PDB entry 1TBH | X-ray diffraction, 2.70 A resolution | chains B and C of the 3 polymer chains in the assembly

Chain B (and C):
Molecule: Arginase 1
Source organism: Rattus norvegicus
Notes: EC 3.5.3.1; chain C of this document is another copy of the same molecule, construct and numbering; everything in this record applies to it too
UniProt: P07824 (ARGI1_RAT); numbering as in UniProt (aligned over 6-319)
Chain sequence (314 residues; numbered 6 to 319; the number before each row is that of its first residue):
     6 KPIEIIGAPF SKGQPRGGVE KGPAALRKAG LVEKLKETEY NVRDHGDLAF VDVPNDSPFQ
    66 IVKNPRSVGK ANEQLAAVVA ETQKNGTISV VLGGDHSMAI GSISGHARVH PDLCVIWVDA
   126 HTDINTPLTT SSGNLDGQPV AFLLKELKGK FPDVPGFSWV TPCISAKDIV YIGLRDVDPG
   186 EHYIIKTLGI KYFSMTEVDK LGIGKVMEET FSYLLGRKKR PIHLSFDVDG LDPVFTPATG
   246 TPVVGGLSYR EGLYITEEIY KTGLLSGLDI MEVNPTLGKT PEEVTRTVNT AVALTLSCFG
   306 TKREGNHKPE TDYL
Sequence notes: engineered mutation Asp-141 (His in P07824)
Ion coordination: Mn2+ site 1: His-101, Asp-124, Asp-128, Asp-232; Mn2+ site 2: Asp-124, His-126, Asp-232, Asp-234

Interface between chain B and chain C:
Pairs across the interface (38; chain B residue first):
  Glu-213(B) / Lys-205(C)  salt bridge
  Tyr-254(B) / Val-249(C)  hydrophobic
  Tyr-254(B) / Gly-250(C)
  Arg-255(B) / Met-200(C)
  Arg-255(B) / Val-203(C)
  Arg-255(B) / Asp-204(C)  salt bridge
  Arg-255(B) / Gly-250(C)
  Arg-255(B) / Gly-251(C)  hydrogen bond (side chain-backbone)
  Arg-255(B) / Glu-256(C)  salt bridge
  Tyr-259(B) / Thr-201(C)
  Tyr-259(B) / Lys-205(C)
  Glu-262(B) / Thr-201(C)  hydrogen bond
  Arg-308(B) / Leu-179(C)
  Arg-308(B) / Arg-180(C)
  Arg-308(B) / Met-200(C)
  Arg-308(B) / Thr-201(C)
  Arg-308(B) / Asp-204(C)  salt bridge
  Glu-309(B) / Val-182(C)
  Glu-309(B) / His-187(C)  salt bridge
  Glu-309(B) / Ile-190(C)
  Glu-309(B) / Lys-191(C)  salt bridge
  Glu-309(B) / Tyr-197(C)  hydrogen bond
  Glu-309(B) / Ser-199(C)
  Gly-310(B) / Val-182(C)
  Gly-310(B) / His-187(C)  hydrogen bond (backbone-side chain)
  Asn-311(B) / Pro-184(C)
  Asn-311(B) / His-187(C)
  His-312(B) / Pro-184(C)
  His-312(B) / His-187(C)  hydrogen bond
  His-312(B) / Tyr-188(C)
  His-312(B) / Lys-191(C)
  Thr-316(B) / Tyr-188(C)
  Asp-317(B) / Tyr-188(C)  hydrogen bond
  Tyr-318(B) / Thr-134(C)
  Tyr-318(B) / Pro-184(C)
  Tyr-318(B) / Gly-185(C)
  Tyr-318(B) / Tyr-188(C)  hydrophobic
  Leu-319(B) / Ile-189(C)  hydrophobic
Other interface residues (no listed pair), chain B (16 interface residues in all): Ile-208, Gly-209
Other interface residues (no listed pair), chain C (28 interface residues in all): Thr-131, Lys-155, Asp-181, Glu-202, Leu-252, Ser-253

Summary:
The interface between chain B and chain C involves 16 residues on one side and 28 on the other; the contacts
include 6 hydrogen bonds and 6 salt bridges. Polar pairs include Glu-213(B)/Lys-205(C), Arg-255(B)/Asp-204(C)
and Arg-255(B)/Glu-256(C).
Both chains are Arginase 1 (Rattus norvegicus). Entry 1TBH (H141D mutant of rat liver arginase I) was
determined by X-ray diffraction together with 1ZPE, 1ZPG, 1TA1, 1TBJ and 1TBL from the same study.
